6QSW - chain AAA; structure by X-ray diffraction, 1.64 A resolution.

Chain AAA:
Molecule: Complement factor B
Organism: Homo sapiens
Notes: EC 3.4.21.47
Reference sequence: P00751 (CFAB_HUMAN); the construct lacks a stretch of the UniProt sequence and is renumbered around it, so the offset changes along the chain: -2 to 0 = UniProt 474-476; 1-4 = UniProt 478-481; 16-36 = UniProt 482-502; 38-59 = UniProt 507-528; 9 more segments
Amino-acid sequence (291 residues; each row starts with the number of its first residue; note: 32 numbers in that range are skipped by the numbering (no residue carries them; nothing is unmodelled there); a row labelled like 36A-36D holds insertion residues (36A, then the next letters in order); numbers below 1 keep their minus sign (Ser-2 is residue -2)):
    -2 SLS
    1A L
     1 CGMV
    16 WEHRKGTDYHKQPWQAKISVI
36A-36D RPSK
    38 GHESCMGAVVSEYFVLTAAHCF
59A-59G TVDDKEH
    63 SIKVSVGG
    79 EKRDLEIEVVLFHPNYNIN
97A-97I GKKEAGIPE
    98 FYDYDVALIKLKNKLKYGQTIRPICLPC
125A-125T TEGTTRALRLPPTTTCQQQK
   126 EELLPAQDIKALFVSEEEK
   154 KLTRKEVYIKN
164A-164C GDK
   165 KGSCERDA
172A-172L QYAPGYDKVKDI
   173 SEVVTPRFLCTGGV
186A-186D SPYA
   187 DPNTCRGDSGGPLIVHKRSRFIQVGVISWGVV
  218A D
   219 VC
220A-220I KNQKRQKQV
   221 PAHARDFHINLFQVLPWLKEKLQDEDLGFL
Not modelled in the structure: -2, 16-22, 36A-36D, 59A-59G, 220A-220H
Disulfides: Cys1-Cys122, Cys42-Cys58, Cys125-Cys125P, Cys168-Cys182, Cys191-Cys220
Residues lining bound ligands: JGT (N-(2-bromanyl-4-methyl-naphthalen-1-yl)-4,5-dihydro-1H-imidazol-2-amine): His57, Glu97I, Tyr99, Ala172C, Pro172D, Tyr172F, Thr190, Cys191, Arg192, Ser195, Ser214, Trp215, Gly216, Val217, Val218, Asp218A
Swiss-Prot annotation at these positions:
  - active site (Charge relay system): His57, Asp102, Ser195
What the authors report for this chain:
  - binding site for JGT: Pro172D, Arg192, Gly216
  - catalytic residues: His57, Ser195 (citing earlier work)

In short:
Chain AAA binds compound JGT. Curated annotation (UniProt) lists 3 active-site residues. The paper reports
catalytic residues His57 and Ser195; a binding site for JGT at Pro172D, Arg192 and Gly216.
Chain AAA is Complement factor B (Homo sapiens); the structure, Complement factor B protease domain in complex
with the reversible inhibitor N-(2-bromo-4-methylnaphthalen-1-yl)-4,5-dihydro-1H-imidazol-2-amine, was
determined by X-ray diffraction together with 6RAV and 6QSX from the same study.
